Entry 8ABE (electron microscopy, 2.30 A resolution); this record covers chains N and O of the 20 polymer chains in the assembly.

== Chain N ==
Name: Cytochrome b
Source organism: Yarrowia lipolytica
UniProt: Q9B6D0 (CYB_YARLI); residue numbers follow UniProt; this construct covers 1-385
Amino-acid sequence (385 residues; row label = number of the first residue in the row):
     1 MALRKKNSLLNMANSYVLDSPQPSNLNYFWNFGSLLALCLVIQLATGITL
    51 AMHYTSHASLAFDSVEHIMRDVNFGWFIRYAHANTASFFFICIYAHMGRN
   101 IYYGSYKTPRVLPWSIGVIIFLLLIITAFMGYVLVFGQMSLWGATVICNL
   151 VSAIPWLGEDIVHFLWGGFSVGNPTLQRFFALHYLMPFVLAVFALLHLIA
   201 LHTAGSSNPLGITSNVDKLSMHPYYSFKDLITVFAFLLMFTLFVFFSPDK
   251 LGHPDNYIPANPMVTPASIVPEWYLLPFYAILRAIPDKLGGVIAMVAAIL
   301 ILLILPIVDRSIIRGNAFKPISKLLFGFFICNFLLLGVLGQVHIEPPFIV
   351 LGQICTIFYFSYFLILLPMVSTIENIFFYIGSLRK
Disordered / not traced: 384-385
Ion coordination: heme Fe site 1: His82, His183; heme Fe site 2: His96, His197
Small-molecule neighbours:
  - heme (HEM), molecule 1: Trp30, Gly33, Ser34, Leu36, Ala37, Phe89, Ile93, His96, Met97, Arg99, Asn100, Ser105, Arg110, Pro113, Trp114, Gly117, Val118, Ile120, Phe121, Ala194, His197, Leu198, Leu201, Ser206, Ser207
  - heme (HEM), molecule 2: Leu40, Gln43, Leu44, Gly47, Ile48, Leu50, Ala51, Tyr54, Val65, Arg79, His82, Ala83, Ala86, Phe89, Leu124, Thr127, Ala128, Gly131, Tyr132, Leu134, Val135, Phe180, His183, Tyr184, Pro187, Leu190, Tyr274
  - 1,2-diacyl-sn-glycero-3-phosphocholine (PC1): Asn27, Phe29, Tyr94, Ala95, Gly98, Arg99, Tyr102, Tyr103, Pro209, Ala317, Lys323, Phe326, Gly327, Ile330, Cys331, Phe333
  - phosphatidylethanolamine (PTY), molecule 1: Ser34, Ala37, Leu38, Val41, His222, Pro223, Tyr225, Ser226, Phe227, Asp229, Leu230, Val233, Phe234
  - phosphatidylethanolamine (PTY), molecule 2: Ile42, Phe77, Phe234, Leu237, Phe240, Phe245
UniProt features mapped onto this chain:
  - binding site (heme b): His82, His96, His183, His197
  - binding site (a ubiquinone): His202

== Chain O ==
Name: YALI0A17468p
Source organism: Yarrowia lipolytica
UniProt: Q6CGP7 (Q6CGP7_YARLI); residues 1-330 here = UniProt positions 1-330
Amino-acid sequence (330 residues; each row starts with the number of its first residue):
     1 MRRRRIGVWPENRRVSRLWVSLSPRSCVTCPVPTNQNPPINNHHTPILTQ
    51 MFKAIPLRQALLGISSAVCAGATTTYYYTTKAEAMTAAEHGLHPAEYPWP
   101 QNGMLSTFDHASLRRGYQVYKEVCAACHSLDRIAWRNLVGVTHTTDEAKA
   151 FAEELEYDDEPDDEGNPRKRPGKLADYIPGPYPNEQAARAANQGALPPDL
   201 SLIAKARHGGADYIFALLTGYPDEPPAGVVLAPGMNYNPYFPGGGIGMAR
   251 TLFDGVVEYEDGTPATTSQMAKDVAAFLTWAAEPEHDERKKLGLKAIIVI
   301 SAMLGLSVYIKKFKWSPIKNRKFIYNPPKN
Disordered / not traced: 1-84, 329-330
Ion coordination: heme c Fe: His128, Met248
Small-molecule neighbours:
  - heme c (HEC): Val119, Val123, Cys124, Cys127, His128, Asn192, Ala195, Leu196, Pro197, Pro198, Leu200, Ile203, Arg207, Tyr213, Ile214, Leu217, Leu218, Phe241, Ile246, Gly247, Met248, Thr251, Leu252, Val274, Leu278
  - phosphatidylethanolamine (PTY): Leu292, Lys295, Ala296, Val299, Ile300

== Interface between chain N and chain O ==
Residue-residue contacts (70):
  Ser24(N) with Trp315(O); Arg321(O)
  Tyr28(N) with Lys311(O)
  Phe62(N) with Arg132(O); Leu202(O), hydrophobic
  Asp63(N) with Arg132(O), salt bridge
  Glu66(N) with Arg132(O); Leu202(O)
  Arg70(N) with Arg132(O); Ile133(O); Ser201(O), hydrogen bond (side chain-backbone); Leu202(O); Ala281(O), hydrogen bond (side chain-backbone); Ala282(O); Pro284(O)
  Asp71(N) with Arg136(O), salt bridge
  Phe74(N) with Leu292(O), hydrophobic
  Trp76(N) with Glu285(O); Arg289(O); Leu292(O), hydrophobic
  Tyr80(N) with Lys205(O), hydrogen bond; Glu285(O)
  Asp217(N) with Arg321(O), salt bridge
  Leu219(N) with Trp315(O), hydrophobic; Ile318(O), hydrophobic
  Tyr224(N) with Lys314(O); Trp315(O), hydrogen bond (backbone-side chain); Ile318(O), hydrophobic
  Tyr225(N) with Trp315(O)
  Phe227(N) with Ile310(O), hydrophobic; Lys314(O)
  Lys228(N) with Lys311(O)
  Ile231(N) with Leu304(O); Ser307(O); Val308(O), hydrophobic; Lys311(O)
  Phe234(N) with Ile300(O); Met303(O), hydrophobic
  Leu237(N) with Ile300(O)
  Leu238(N) with Ile297(O), hydrophobic; Ile300(O); Ser301(O)
  Thr241(N) with Gly293(O); Ala296(O); Ile297(O); Ile300(O)
  Leu242(N) with Met104(O), hydrophobic; Ile297(O), hydrophobic
  Phe245(N) with Arg289(O), hydrogen bond (backbone-side chain); Leu292(O), hydrophobic; Gly293(O)
  Phe246(N) with Met104(O); Lys290(O); Gly293(O); Leu294(O); Ile297(O), hydrophobic
  Pro248(N) with Arg289(O)
  Asp249(N) with Lys205(O), salt bridge
  Pro254(N) with Lys205(O); Ala206(O); Arg207(O); His208(O)
  Tyr257(N) with Leu202(O); Lys205(O), hydrogen bond; Ala206(O), hydrophobic
  Ile258(N) with Ala206(O), hydrophobic; Arg207(O)
  His343(N) with Met85(O), hydrogen bond; His90(O)
  Glu345(N) with Met85(O), hydrogen bond (side chain-backbone)
Other interface residues (no listed pair), chain N (37 interface residues in all): Met69, Leu230, Ala235, Val244, His253, Pro259
Other interface residues (no listed pair), chain O (37 interface residues in all): Tyr177, Glu283

== In short ==
The chain N/chain O interface involves 37 residues from each chain; the contacts include 8 hydrogen bonds and
4 salt bridges. Polar contacts include Asp63(N)-Arg132(O), Asp71(N)-Arg136(O) and Asp217(N)-Arg321(O). One
phosphatidylethanolamine molecule is bound between chain N and chain O.
Chain N is Cytochrome b and chain O is YALI0A17468p, both from Yarrowia lipolytica; the structure, Complex
III2 from Yarrowia lipolytica, oxidised with ferricyanide, b-position, was determined by electron microscopy,
deposited together with 8AB6, 8AB7, 8AB8, 8AB9, 8ABA, 8ABB and 11 further entries.
